Entry 5L4K (electron microscopy, 3.90 A resolution); this record covers chains V and N of the 12 polymer chains in the assembly.

== Chain V ==
Molecule: 26S proteasome non-ATPase regulatory subunit 14
Organism: Homo sapiens
Notes: EC 3.4.19.-
UniProtKB: O00487 (PSDE_HUMAN); residue numbers follow UniProt; this construct covers 1-310
Chain sequence (310 residues; each row starts with the number of its first residue):
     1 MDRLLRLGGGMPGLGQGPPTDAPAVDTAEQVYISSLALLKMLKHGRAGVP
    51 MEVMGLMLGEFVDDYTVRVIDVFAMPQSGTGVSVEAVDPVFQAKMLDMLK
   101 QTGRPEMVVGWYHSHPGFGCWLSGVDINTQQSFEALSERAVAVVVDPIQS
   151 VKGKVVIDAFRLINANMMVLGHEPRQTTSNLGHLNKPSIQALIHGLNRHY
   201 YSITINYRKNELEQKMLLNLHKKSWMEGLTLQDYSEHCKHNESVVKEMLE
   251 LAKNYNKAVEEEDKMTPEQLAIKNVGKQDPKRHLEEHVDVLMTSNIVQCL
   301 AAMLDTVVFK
Unresolved in the structure: 1-17
UniProt features mapped onto this chain:
  - motif: His-113 to Asp-126 (JAMM motif)
  - binding site (Zn(2+)): His-113, His-115, Asp-126
  - modified residue: Ser-150 (Phosphoserine), Ser-224 (Phosphoserine), Thr-266 (Phosphothreonine)
  - mutagenesis: His-113 to His-115 (Abolishes ubiquitin thioesterase activity, leading to prevent maintenance of JMJD2A/KDM4A on chromatin)
What the authors report for this chain:
  - conformationally variable residues (order/disorder transition): Ile-163 to His-199

== Chain N ==
Molecule: 26S proteasome non-ATPase regulatory subunit 1
Organism: Homo sapiens
UniProtKB: Q99460 (PSMD1_HUMAN); residues 1-953 here = UniProt positions 1-953
Chain sequence (953 residues; each row starts with the number of its first residue):
     1 MITSAAGIISLLDEDEPQLKEFALHKLNAVVNDFWAEISESVDKIEVLYE
    51 DEGFRSRQFAALVASKVFYHLGAFEESLNYALGAGDLFNVNDNSEYVETI
   101 IAKCIDHYTKQCVENADLPEGEKKPIDQRLEGIVNKMFQRCLDDHKYKQA
   151 IGIALETRRLDVFEKTILESNDVPGMLAYSLKLCMSLMQNKQFRNKVLRV
   201 LVKIYMNLEKPDFINVCQCLIFLDDPQAVSDILEKLVKEDNLLMAYQICF
   251 DLYESASQQFLSSVIQNLRTVGTPIASVPGSTNTGTVPGSEKDSDSMETE
   301 EKTSSAFVGKTPEASPEPKDQTLKMIKILSGEMAIELHLQFLIRNNNTDL
   351 MILKNTKDAVRNSVCHTATVIANSFMHCGTTSDQFLRDNLEWLARATNWA
   401 KFTATASLGVIHKGHEKEALQLMATYLPKDTSPGSAYQEGGGLYALGLIH
   451 ANHGGDIIDYLLNQLKNASNDIVRHGGSLGLGLAAMGTARQDVYDLLKTN
   501 LYQDDAVTGEAAGLALGLVMLGSKNAQAIEDMVGYAQETQHEKILRGLAV
   551 GIALVMYGRMEEADALIESLCRDKDPILRRSGMYTVAMAYCGSGNNKAIR
   601 RLLHVAVSDVNDDVRRAAVESLGFILFRTPEQCPSVVSLLSESYNPHVRY
   651 GAAMALGICCAGTGNKEAINLLEPMTNDPVNYVRQGALIASALIMIQQTE
   701 ITCPKVNQFRQLYSKVINDKHDDVMAKFGAILAQGILDAGGHNVTISLQS
   751 RTGHTHMPSVVGVLVFTQFWFWFPLSHFLSLAYTPTCVIGLNKDLKMPKV
   801 QYKSNCKPSTFAYPAPLEVPKEKEKEKVSTAVLSITAKAKKKEKEKEKKE
   851 EEKMEVDEAEKKEEKEKKKEPEPNFQLLDNPARVMPAQLKVLTMPETCRY
   901 QPFKPLSIGGIIILKDTSEDIEELVEPVAAHGPKIEEEEQEPEPPEPFEY
   951 IDD
Unresolved in the structure: 275-321, 854-870, 941-953
UniProt features mapped onto this chain:
  - modified residue: Met-1 (N-acetylmethionine), Thr-273 (Phosphothreonine), Ser-290 (Phosphoserine), Lys-310 (N6-acetyllysine), Thr-311 (Phosphothreonine), Ser-315 (Phosphoserine), Lys-720 (N6-acetyllysine), Thr-830 (Phosphothreonine), Ser-834 (Phosphoserine)

== How chain V and chain N interact ==
Pairs across the interface (41):
  Pro-18(V) with Gly-434(N); Ser-435(N)
  Pro-19(V) with Ser-432(N); Gly-434(N), hydrogen bond (backbone-backbone)
  Thr-20(V) with Gly-434(N); Ser-435(N)
  Asp-21(V) with Pro-433(N); Ser-435(N); Ala-436(N), hydrogen bond (side chain-backbone); Ile-472(N)
  Pro-23(V) with Asn-398(N)
  Ala-24(V) with Asn-398(N); Tyr-437(N)
  Asp-26(V) with Asn-398(N), hydrogen bond; Trp-399(N)
  Ala-28(V) with Phe-771(N), hydrophobic
  Gln-30(V) with Glu-542(N); Phe-771(N)
  Tyr-32(V) with Glu-542(N), hydrogen bond
  Val-62(V) with Gln-540(N)
  Asp-63(V) with Ala-506(N), hydrogen bond (side chain-backbone); Gln-540(N); His-541(N), salt bridge
  Tyr-65(V) with Ala-506(N), hydrophobic; Lys-543(N)
  Arg-68(V) with Gln-540(N)
  Arg-175(V) with Arg-395(N), hydrogen bond (side chain-backbone); Ala-396(N); Thr-397(N)
  Thr-177(V) with Ser-363(N)
  Ser-179(V) with Phe-773(N)
  Leu-181(V) with Met-725(N); Phe-773(N), hydrophobic
  Gly-182(V) with Met-725(N)
  Leu-184(V) with Asn-681(N); Asp-723(N)
  Arg-208(V) with Gln-540(N), hydrogen bond
  Lys-209(V) with Lys-574(N)
  Glu-211(V) with Arg-572(N); Lys-574(N)
  Gln-214(V) with Lys-574(N)
Other interface residues (no listed pair), chain V (28 interface residues in all): Ala-22, Val-25, Asp-64, Asn-180
Other interface residues (no listed pair), chain N (28 interface residues in all): Asn-470, Asp-505, Asp-573

== Overview ==
The chain V/chain N interface involves 28 residues from each chain, with 7 hydrogen bonds and 1 salt bridge.
Among the polar pairs are Asp-63(V)/His-541(N), Asp-21(V)/Ala-436(N) and Asp-26(V)/Asn-398(N). Curated
annotation (UniProt) lists 3 Zn2+-binding residues and 3 mutagenesis sites on chain V. From the paper:
conformational variability at Ile-163(V).
Chain V is 26S proteasome non-ATPase regulatory subunit 14 and chain N is 26S proteasome non-ATPase regulatory
subunit 1, both from Homo sapiens; the structure, The human 26S proteasome lid, was determined by electron
microscopy.
